Entry 5V92 (X-ray diffraction, 1.11 A resolution); this record covers chain A.

# Chain A
Name: lysozyme isoform III
Organism: Anas platyrhynchos
Notes: fragment: 3.2.1.18
Reference sequence: U3J0P1 (U3J0P1_ANAPL); residues 1-129 here correspond to UniProt positions 19-147 (UniProt number = residue number + 18)
Sequence (129 residues; row label = number of the first residue in the row):
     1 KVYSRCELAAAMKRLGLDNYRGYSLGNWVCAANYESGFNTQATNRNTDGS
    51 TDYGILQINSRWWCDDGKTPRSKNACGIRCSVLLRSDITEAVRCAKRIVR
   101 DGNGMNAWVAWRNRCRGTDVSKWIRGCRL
Disulfide bonds: C6-C127, C30-C115, C64-C80, C76-C94
Construct notes: conflict R79 (Pro97 in U3J0P1), R100 (Ser118 in U3J0P1)

# In short
Chain A is lysozyme isoform III (Anas platyrhynchos); the structure, Pekin duck egg lysozyme isoform III
(DEL-III), orthorhombic form, was determined by X-ray diffraction, deposited together with 5VAS, 5V8G and
5V94.
